Entry 4BGI (X-ray diffraction, 2.09 A resolution); this record covers chains D and F of the 3 polymer chains in the assembly.

== Chain D (and F) ==
Name: Enoyl-[acyl-carrier-protein] reductase [NADH]
Organism: Mycobacterium tuberculosis
Notes: EC 1.3.1.9; chain F of this document is another copy of the same molecule, construct and numbering; everything in this record applies to it too
UniProt: P9WGR1 (INHA_MYCTU); residue numbers follow UniProt; this construct covers 2-269
Amino-acid sequence (281 residues; numbered -3 to 277; the number before each row is that of its first residue; numbers below 1 keep their minus sign (Met-3 is residue -3)):
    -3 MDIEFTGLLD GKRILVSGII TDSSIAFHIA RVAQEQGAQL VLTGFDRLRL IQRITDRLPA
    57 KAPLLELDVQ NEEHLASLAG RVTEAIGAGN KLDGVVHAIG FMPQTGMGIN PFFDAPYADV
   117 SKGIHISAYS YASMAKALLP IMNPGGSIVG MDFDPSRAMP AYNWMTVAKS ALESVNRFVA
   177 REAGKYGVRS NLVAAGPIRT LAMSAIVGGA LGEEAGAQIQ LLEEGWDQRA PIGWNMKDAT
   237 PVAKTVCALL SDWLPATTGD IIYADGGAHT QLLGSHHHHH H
Disordered / not traced: -3 to 2, 195-209, 270-277 (chain F: -3 to 2, 270-277)
Differences from the reference sequence: initiating methionine (-3); expression tag (-2 to 1, 270-277); engineered mutation Ala94 (Ser in P9WGR1)
Small-molecule neighbours: NAD (nicotinamide-adenine-dinucleotide): Gly14, Ile15, Ile16, Ser20, Ile21, Phe41, Leu63, Asp64, Val65, Gln66, Ala94, Ile95, Gly96, Phe97, Ile122, Met147, Asp148, Phe149, Tyr158, Met161, Lys165, Ala191, Gly192, Pro193, Ile194
Swiss-Prot annotation at these positions:
  - binding site (NAD(+)): Ser20, Ile21, Asp64, Val65, Ile95, Gly96, Lys165, Ile194
  - binding site (substrate): Tyr158
  - site: Phe149 (May act as an intermediate that passes the hydride ion from NADH to the substrate), Tyr158 (Transition state stabilizer)
  - modified residue: Thr266 (Phosphothreonine)
  - mutagenesis: Asp148 (D148G: Confers pyridomycin resistance. Has no impact on the susceptibility to isoniazid and moxifloxacin. 14-fold decrease in NADH affinity, while no effect on catalytic activity), Tyr158 (Y158A: 1500-fold decrease in catalytic activity while no effect on lipid substrate affinity; Y158F: 24-fold decrease in catalytic activity while no effect on lipid substrate affinity ...), Lys165 (K165A/M: Loss of enzyme's ability to bind NADH; K165Q/R: No effect on the enzyme's catalytic ability or on its ability to bind NADH), Thr266 (T266A: No effect on catalytic activity. Loss of phosphorylation. Does not alter growth of M.tuberculosis ...)

== How chain D and chain F interact ==
Residue-residue contacts - 22 pairs, chain D then chain F:
  Arg153(D) with Arg153(F); His265(F); Thr266(F); Gln267(F); Leu268(F)
  Ala154(D) with Thr266(F), hydrogen bond (backbone-backbone); Gln267(F); Leu268(F), hydrogen bond (backbone-backbone)
  Pro156(D) with Leu269(F)
  Leu218(D) with Leu268(F), hydrophobic
  Trp222(D) with Leu268(F), hydrophobic
  His265(D) with Arg153(F)
  Thr266(D) with Arg153(F); Ala154(F), hydrogen bond (backbone-backbone)
  Gln267(D) with Arg153(F); Ala154(F)
  Leu268(D) with Arg153(F); Ala154(F), hydrogen bond (backbone-backbone); Leu218(F), hydrophobic; Trp222(F), hydrophobic; Arg225(F)
  Leu269(D) with Pro156(F)
Interface residues without a listed pair, chain D (13 interface residues in all): Met155, Leu217, Arg225
Interface residues without a listed pair, chain F (12 interface residues in all): Met155

== Summary ==
13 residues of chain D and 12 residues of chain F are in contact, with 4 hydrogen bonds. Main-chain hydrogen
bonds include Ala154(D)-Thr266(F) and Ala154(D)-Leu268(F). Chain D binds NAD. From UniProt: 8 NAD+-binding
residues, substrate-binding residue Tyr158(D) and 4 mutagenesis sites on chain D.
Both chains are Enoyl-[acyl-carrier-protein] reductase [NADH] (Mycobacterium tuberculosis). Entry 4BGI
(Crystal structure of InhA(S94A) mutant in complex with OH-141) was determined by X-ray diffraction together
with 4BGE and 4BII from the same study.
